Entry 9HVK (electron microscopy, 3.00 A resolution); this record covers chains E and H of the 6 polymer chains in the assembly.

[Chain E]
Molecule: Glutamate carboxypeptidase 2
Source organism: Homo sapiens
Notes: EC 3.4.17.21
UniProt: Q04609 (FOLH1_HUMAN); numbering as in UniProt (aligned over 56-750)
Sequence (695 residues; each row starts with the number of its first residue):
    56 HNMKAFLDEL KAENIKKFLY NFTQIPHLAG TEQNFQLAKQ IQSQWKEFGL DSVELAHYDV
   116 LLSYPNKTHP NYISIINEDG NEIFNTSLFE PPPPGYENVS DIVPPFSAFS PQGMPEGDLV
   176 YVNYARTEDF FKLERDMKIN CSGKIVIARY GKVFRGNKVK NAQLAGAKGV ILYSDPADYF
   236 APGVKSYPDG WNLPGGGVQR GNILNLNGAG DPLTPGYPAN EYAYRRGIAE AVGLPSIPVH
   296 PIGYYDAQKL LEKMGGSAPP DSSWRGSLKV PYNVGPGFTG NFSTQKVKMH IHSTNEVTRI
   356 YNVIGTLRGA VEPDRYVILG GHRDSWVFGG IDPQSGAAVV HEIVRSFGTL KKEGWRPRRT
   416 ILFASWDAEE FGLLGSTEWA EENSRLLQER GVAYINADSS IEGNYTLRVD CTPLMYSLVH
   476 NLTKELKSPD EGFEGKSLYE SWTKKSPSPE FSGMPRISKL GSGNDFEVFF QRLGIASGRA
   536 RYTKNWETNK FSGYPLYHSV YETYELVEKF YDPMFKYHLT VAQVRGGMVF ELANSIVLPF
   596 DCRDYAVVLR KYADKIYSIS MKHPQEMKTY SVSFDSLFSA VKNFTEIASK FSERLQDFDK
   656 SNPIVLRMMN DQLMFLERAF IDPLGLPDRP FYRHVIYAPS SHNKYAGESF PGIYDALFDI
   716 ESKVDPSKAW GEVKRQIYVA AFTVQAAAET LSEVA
Ion coordination: Zn2+ site 1: Arg255, His553; Ca2+: Thr269, Tyr272, Glu433, Glu436; Zn2+ site 2: His377, Asp453
Ligand contacts:
  - N-acetylglucosamine (NAG; 2-acetamido-2-deoxy-beta-D-glucopyranose), molecule 1: Asn121, Thr123, His124
  - N-acetylglucosamine (NAG), molecule 2: Asn136, Glu137, Ile138, Phe139, Asn140
  - N-acetylglucosamine (NAG), molecule 3: Trp246, Glu457, Gly458, Asn459, Glu486, Phe565, Tyr566
Swiss-Prot annotation at these positions:
  - active site: Glu424 (Nucleophile), Ser628 (Charge relay system), Asp666 (Charge relay system), His689 (Charge relay system)
  - binding site (substrate): Arg210, Asn257, Glu424, Ser517, Gly518, Asn519, Arg534 to Arg536, Tyr552, His553, Lys699, Tyr700
  - binding site (Ca(2+)): Thr269, Tyr272, Glu433, Glu436
  - binding site (Zn(2+)): His377, Asp387, Glu425, Asp453, His553
  - glycosylation (N-linked (GlcNAc...) asparagine): Asn76, Asn121, Asn140, Asn153, Asn195, Asn336, Asn459, Asn476, Asn638

[Chain H]
Molecule: Nanobody 7
Source organism: Camelus dromedarius
Notes: antibody fragment or engineered binder
Sequence (126 residues; numbered 1 to 126; the number before each row is that of its first residue):
     1 QVQLQESGGG SVQAGGSLRL SCTAPGYTDS NYYMSWFRQA PGKEREWVAG VNTGRGSTSY
    61 ADSVKGRFTI SQDNAKNTMF LQMNSLKPED TAQYYCAVAA CHFCDSLPKT QDEYILWGQG
   121 TQVTVS
Disulfides: Cys22-Cys96, Cys101-Cys104

[Chain E / chain H interface]
Residue-residue contacts - 26 pairs, chain E then chain H:
  Glu505(E) - Ser106(H)  hydrogen bond
  Arg605(E) - Phe103(H)
  Arg605(E) - Asp105(H)  salt bridge
  Asp609(E) - Tyr33(H)
  Asp609(E) - Ala100(H)
  Asp609(E) - Cys101(H)
  Asp609(E) - His102(H)  hydrogen bond (side chain-backbone)
  Asp609(E) - Phe103(H)  hydrogen bond (side chain-backbone)
  Asp609(E) - Cys104(H)  hydrogen bond (side chain-backbone)
  Lys610(E) - Glu113(H)
  Tyr612(E) - Ser30(H)
  Tyr612(E) - Ala100(H)  hydrophobic
  Ser613(E) - Ala100(H)
  Ser613(E) - Ile115(H)
  Met616(E) - Tyr27(H)  hydrogen bond (backbone-side chain)
  Met616(E) - Ala100(H)  hydrophobic
  Lys617(E) - Gln1(H)
  Lys617(E) - Val2(H)
  Lys617(E) - Ile115(H)
  Lys617(E) - Leu116(H)
  His618(E) - Gln1(H)  hydrogen bond
  Pro619(E) - Val2(H)
  Phe633(E) - His102(H)
  Phe633(E) - Phe103(H)
  Val636(E) - Phe103(H)  hydrophobic
  Glu716(E) - Gln1(H)
Interface residues without a listed pair, chain E (18 interface residues in all): Val602, Lys606, Ala608, Lys623, Lys637
Interface residues without a listed pair, chain H (19 interface residues in all): Pro25, Gly26, Asp29, Ala99

[Overview]
Chain E and chain H form an interface of 18 and 19 residues respectively; the contacts include 6 hydrogen
bonds and 1 salt bridge. Among the polar pairs are Arg605(E)-Asp105(H), Glu505(E)-Ser106(H) and
Asp609(E)-His102(H). Ligands of chain E: 3 copies of N-acetylglucosamine.
Here chain E is Glutamate carboxypeptidase 2 (Homo sapiens) and chain H is Nanobody 7 (Camelus dromedarius).
Entry 9HVK (PSMA in complex with nanobody 7 and 8) was determined by electron microscopy (same publication as
9HVL, 9HLW and 9HVI).
